PDB entry 5M64 | electron microscopy, 4.60 A resolution (low resolution: residue-level contacts below are approximate; hydrogen-bond / salt-bridge calls are withheld) | chains A and F of the 17 polymer chains in the assembly

# Chain A
Protein: DNA-directed RNA polymerase I subunit RPA190
From: Saccharomyces cerevisiae
Notes: EC 2.7.7.6
UniProt: P10964 (RPA1_YEAST); numbering as in UniProt (aligned over 1-1664)
Chain sequence (1664 residues; numbered 1 to 1664; the number before each row is that of its first residue):
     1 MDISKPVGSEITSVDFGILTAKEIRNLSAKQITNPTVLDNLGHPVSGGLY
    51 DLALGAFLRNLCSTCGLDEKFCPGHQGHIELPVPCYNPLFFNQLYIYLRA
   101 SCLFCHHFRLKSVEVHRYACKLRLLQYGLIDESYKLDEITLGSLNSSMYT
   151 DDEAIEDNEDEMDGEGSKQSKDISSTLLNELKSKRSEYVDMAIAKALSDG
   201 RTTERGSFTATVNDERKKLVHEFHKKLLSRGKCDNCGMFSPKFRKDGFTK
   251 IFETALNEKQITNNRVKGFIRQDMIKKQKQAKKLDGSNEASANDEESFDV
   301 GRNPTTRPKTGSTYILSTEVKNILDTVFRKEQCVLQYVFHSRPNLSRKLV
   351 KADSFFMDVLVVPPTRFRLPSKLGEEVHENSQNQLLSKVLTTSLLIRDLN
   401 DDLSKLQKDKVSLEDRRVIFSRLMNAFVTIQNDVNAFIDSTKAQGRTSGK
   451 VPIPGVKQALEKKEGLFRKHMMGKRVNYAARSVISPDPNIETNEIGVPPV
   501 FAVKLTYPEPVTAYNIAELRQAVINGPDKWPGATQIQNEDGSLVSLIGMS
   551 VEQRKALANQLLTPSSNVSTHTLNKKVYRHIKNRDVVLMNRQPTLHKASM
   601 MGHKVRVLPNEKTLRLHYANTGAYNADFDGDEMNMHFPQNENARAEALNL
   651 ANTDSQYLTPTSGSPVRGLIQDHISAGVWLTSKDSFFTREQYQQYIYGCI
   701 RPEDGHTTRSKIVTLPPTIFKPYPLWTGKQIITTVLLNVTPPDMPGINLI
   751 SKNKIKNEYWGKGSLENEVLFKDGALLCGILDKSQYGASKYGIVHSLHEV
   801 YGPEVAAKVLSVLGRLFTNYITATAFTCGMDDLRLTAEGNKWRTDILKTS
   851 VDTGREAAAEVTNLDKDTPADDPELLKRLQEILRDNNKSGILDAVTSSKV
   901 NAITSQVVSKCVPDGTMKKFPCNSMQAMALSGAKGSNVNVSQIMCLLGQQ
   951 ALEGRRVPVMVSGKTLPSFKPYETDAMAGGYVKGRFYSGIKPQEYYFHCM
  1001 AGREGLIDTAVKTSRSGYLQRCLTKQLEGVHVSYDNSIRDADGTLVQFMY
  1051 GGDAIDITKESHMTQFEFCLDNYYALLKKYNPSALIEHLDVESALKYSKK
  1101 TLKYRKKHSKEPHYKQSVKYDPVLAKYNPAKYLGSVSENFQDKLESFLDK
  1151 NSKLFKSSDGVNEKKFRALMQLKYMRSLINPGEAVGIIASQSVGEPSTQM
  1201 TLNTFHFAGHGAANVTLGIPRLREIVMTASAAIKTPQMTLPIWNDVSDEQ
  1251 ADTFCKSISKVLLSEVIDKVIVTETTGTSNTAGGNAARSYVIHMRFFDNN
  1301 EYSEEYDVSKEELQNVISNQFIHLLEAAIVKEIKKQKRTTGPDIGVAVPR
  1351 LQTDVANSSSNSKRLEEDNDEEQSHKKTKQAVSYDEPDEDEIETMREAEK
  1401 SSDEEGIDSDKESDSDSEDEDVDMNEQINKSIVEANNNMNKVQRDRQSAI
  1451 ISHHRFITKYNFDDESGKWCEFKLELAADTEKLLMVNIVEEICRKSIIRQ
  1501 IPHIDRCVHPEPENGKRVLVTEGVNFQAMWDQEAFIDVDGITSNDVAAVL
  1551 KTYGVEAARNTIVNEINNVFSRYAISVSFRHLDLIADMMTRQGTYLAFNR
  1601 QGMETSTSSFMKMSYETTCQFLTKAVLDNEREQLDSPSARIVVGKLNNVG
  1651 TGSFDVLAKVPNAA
Not modelled in the structure: 143-171, 271-311, 407-416, 1154-1159, 1206-1213, 1278-1286, 1339-1432, 1664
Bound ions: Zn2+ site 1: C62, C65, C72, H75; Zn2+ site 2: C102, C105, C233, C236
Swiss-Prot annotation at these positions:
  - region: P992 to E1004 (Bridging helix)
  - binding site (Zn(2+)): C62, C65, C72, H75, C102, C105, C233, C236
  - binding site (Mg(2+)): D627, D629, D631
  - modified residue (Phosphoserine): S889, S1636

# Chain F
Protein: DNA-directed RNA polymerases I, II, and III subunit RPABC2
From: Saccharomyces cerevisiae
UniProt: P20435 (RPAB2_YEAST); numbering as in UniProt (aligned over 1-155)
Chain sequence (155 residues; row label = number of the first residue in the row):
     1 MSDYEEAFNDGNENFEDFDVEHFSDEETYEEKPQFKDGETTDANGKTIVT
    51 GGNGPEDFQQHEQIRRKTLKEKAIPKDQRATTPYMTKYERARILGTRALQ
   101 ISMNAPVFVDLEGETDPLRIAMKELAEKKIPLVIRRYLPDGSFEDWSVEE
   151 LIVDL
Not modelled in the structure: 1-54, 155
Swiss-Prot annotation at these positions:
  - region: L111 to L132 (Leucine-zipper)
  - modified residue: S24 (Phosphoserine)

# Chain A / chain F interface
Contacting residue pairs (59):
  P510(A) with S102(F)
  T512(A) with S102(F); N104(F)
  Y514(A) with E114(F); T115(F); D116(F); P117(F); I120(F)
  N515(A) with T115(F)
  T572(A) with M103(F)
  R584(A) with T115(F); D116(F)
  E641(A) with G95(F); A98(F); L99(F)
  N642(A) with A91(F); R92(F); G95(F)
  A645(A) with L118(F)
  L648(A) with L118(F); R119(F)
  N649(A) with R90(F)
  L650(A) with Y88(F)
  S1033(A) with P139(F)
  Y1034(A) with T81(F); R136(F); Y137(F)
  R1039(A) with P139(F)
  L1085(A) with Y84(F); I152(F)
  H1088(A) with P83(F)
  L1089(A) with Y84(F)
  A1130(A) with T81(F); T82(F); P83(F)
  M1175(A) with Y84(F)
  N1180(A) with T86(F); K87(F)
  P1181(A) with T82(F)
  G1182(A) with Y88(F)
  E1183(A) with Y88(F)
  G1650(A) with Y88(F)
  T1651(A) with Y88(F); R92(F)
  S1653(A) with Y137(F)
  F1654(A) with E89(F); R92(F); R135(F); Y137(F)
  D1655(A) with R135(F); Y137(F)
  V1656(A) with R92(F); L132(F); V133(F)
  L1657(A) with L132(F); V133(F); R135(F)
  K1659(A) with P131(F); V133(F)
Also at the interface, not in a pair above, chain A (43 interface residues in all): L573, K582, R644, E646, D1035, D1042, G1043, N1128, R1176, A1184, A1658
Also at the interface, not in a pair above, chain F (39 interface residues in all): A80, L94, L111, I134, L138, S147, D154

# Overview
43 residues of chain A face 39 of chain F across their interface. C62(A), C65(A), C72(A) and H75(A) coordinate
Zn2+ site 1. C102(A), C105(A), C233(A) and C236(A) coordinate Zn2+ site 2. UniProt lists 8 Zn2+-binding
residues and 3 Mg2+-binding residues on chain A.
Chain A is DNA-directed RNA polymerase I subunit RPA190 and chain F is DNA-directed RNA polymerases I, II, and
III subunit RPABC2, both from Saccharomyces cerevisiae; the structure, RNA Polymerase I elongation complex
with A49 tandem winged helix domain, was determined by electron microscopy together with 5M5X, 5M5Y and 5M5W
from the same study.
